4CEY - chains A and B of the 4 polymer chains in the assembly; structure by X-ray diffraction, 2.75 A resolution.

# Chain A
Name: VP1
Source organism: Enterovirus A71
Reference sequence: B2ZUN0 (B2ZUN0_9ENTO); residues 1-297 here correspond to UniProt positions 566-862 (UniProt number = residue number + 565)
Sequence (297 residues; row label = number of the first residue in the row):
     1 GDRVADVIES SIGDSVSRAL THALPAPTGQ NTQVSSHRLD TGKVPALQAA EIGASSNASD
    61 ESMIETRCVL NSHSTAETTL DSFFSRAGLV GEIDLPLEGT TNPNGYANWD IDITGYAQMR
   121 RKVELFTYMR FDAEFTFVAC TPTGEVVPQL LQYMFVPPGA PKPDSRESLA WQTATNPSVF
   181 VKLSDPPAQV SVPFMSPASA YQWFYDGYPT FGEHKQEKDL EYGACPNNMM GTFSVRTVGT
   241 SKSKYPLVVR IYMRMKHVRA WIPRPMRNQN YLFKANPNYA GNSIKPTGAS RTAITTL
Construct notes: conflict E98 (Lys663 in B2ZUN0)
Metal / ion sites: Na+: Q189 (shared with 2 residues of chain C)
Residues lining bound ligands: 906 (1-(2-aminopyridin-4-yl)-3-[(3S)-5-{4-[(E)-(ethoxyimino)methyl]phenoxy}-3-methylpentyl]imidazolidin-2-one): I111, D112, I113, T114, F131, A133, F135, F137, Y153, F155, P177, S178, V179, V190, V192, M195, Y201, Q202, W203, N228, M230, F233, M253, K274
What the authors report for this chain:
  - binding site for 906: D112, I113, F135, F155

# Chain B
Name: VP2
Source organism: Enterovirus A71
Reference sequence: B2ZUN0 (B2ZUN0_9ENTO); residues 1-254 here correspond to UniProt positions 70-323 (UniProt number = residue number + 69)
Sequence (254 residues; each row starts with the number of its first residue):
     1 SPSAEACGYS DRVAQLTIGN STITTQEAAN IIVGYGEWPS YCSDSDATAV DKPTRPDVSV
    61 NRFYTLDTKL WEKSSKGWYW KFPDVLTETG VFGQNAQFHY LYRSGFCIHV QCNASKFHQG
   121 ALLVAVLPEY VIGTVAGGTG TEDTHPPYKQ TQPGADGFEL QHPYVLDAGI PISQLTVCPH
   181 QWINLRTNNC ATIIVPYINA LPFDSALNHC NFGLLVVPIS PLDYDQGATP VIPITITLAP
   241 MCSEFAGLRQ AVTQ
Unresolved in the structure: 1-9

# How chain A and chain B interact
Pairs across the interface (121; chain A residue first):
  S11(A) with Y41(B)
  I12(A) with Y41(B); R55(B); D57(B)
  G13(A) with Y41(B)
  D14(A) with S40(B); Y41(B), hydrogen bond (backbone-backbone)
  S15(A) with S40(B); Y41(B); S43(B)
  S17(A) with E37(B); W38(B); S40(B)
  R18(A) with E37(B); W38(B), hydrogen bond (backbone-backbone)
  A19(A) with G36(B)
  L20(A) with V33(B), hydrophobic; G36(B), hydrogen bond (backbone-backbone)
  A50(A) with W182(B)
  E51(A) with Q181(B); W182(B), hydrogen bond (backbone-backbone); N184(B), hydrogen bond; T187(B), hydrogen bond; N188(B)
  I52(A) with A29(B); N30(B); I32(B); H180(B); Q181(B), hydrogen bond (backbone-side chain)
  G53(A) with H180(B)
  T127(A) with E129(B)
  Y128(A) with E129(B), hydrogen bond; I198(B); N199(B)
  A198(A) with L201(B), hydrophobic
  S199(A) with A200(B), hydrogen bond (backbone-backbone)
  Q202(A) with E129(B), hydrogen bond
  F204(A) with E129(B); V131(B), hydrophobic
  Y205(A) with E129(B); V131(B); N208(B); H209(B)
  D206(A) with K81(B), salt bridge; E129(B), hydrogen bond (backbone-side chain); Y130(B); V131(B); H209(B); C210(B), hydrogen bond (backbone-backbone)
  G207(A) with N208(B)
  Y208(A) with Y148(B); T151(B), hydrogen bond; Q152(B); N208(B), hydrogen bond (backbone-backbone)
  T210(A) with N208(B)
  F211(A) with S205(B); N208(B); Q254(B)
  G212(A) with Q254(B), hydrogen bond (backbone-backbone)
  E213(A) with Q254(B)
  H214(A) with Y148(B)
  D219(A) with H145(B); P146(B); P147(B)
  L220(A) with H145(B)
  Y222(A) with Y130(B); V131(B); I132(B), hydrogen bond (side chain-backbone); P146(B), hydrophobic; T151(B)
  I262(A) with Y35(B); P128(B), hydrophobic
  P263(A) with V177(B)
  R264(A) with P128(B), hydrogen bond (side chain-backbone); E129(B), hydrogen bond (side chain-backbone); V177(B)
  P265(A) with I170(B); P171(B); Q174(B)
  M266(A) with P171(B); Q174(B), hydrogen bond (backbone-side chain)
  R267(A) with A168(B), hydrogen bond (side chain-backbone); G169(B)
  N268(A) with V165(B); G169(B), hydrogen bond (backbone-backbone); I170(B); P171(B)
  Q269(A) with V165(B); G169(B)
  L272(A) with A136(B), hydrophobic; G140(B)
  F273(A) with G140(B); D143(B)
  N276(A) with D143(B), hydrogen bond; H145(B)
  P277(A) with V131(B); G133(B); A168(B)
  N278(A) with G133(B); T134(B), hydrogen bond (side chain-backbone); D143(B), hydrogen bond; T144(B), hydrogen bond (side chain-backbone)
  Y279(A) with T134(B), hydrogen bond (backbone-backbone); V135(B); A136(B); H162(B), hydrogen bond; V165(B), hydrophobic; D167(B); A168(B); G169(B)
  A280(A) with V135(B); G138(B); G140(B)
  G281(A) with V135(B), hydrogen bond (backbone-backbone); G138(B), hydrogen bond (backbone-backbone)
  N282(A) with G138(B), hydrogen bond (backbone-backbone); T139(B)
  I284(A) with H162(B)
  P286(A) with Y164(B)
  T287(A) with Y164(B), hydrogen bond (backbone-side chain); P171(B)
Also at the interface, not in a pair above, chain A (57 interface residues in all): V16, T21, A200, Q216, N227, K285
Also at the interface, not in a pair above, chain B (67 interface residues in all): C42, Y100, L127, E142, L175, C178, L207, R249

# In short
Chain A and chain B form an interface of 57 and 67 residues respectively; the contacts include 31 hydrogen
bonds and 1 salt bridge. Polar pairs include D206(A)-K81(B), E51(A)-N184(B) and E51(A)-T187(B). Bound to chain
A: compound 906. The paper reports a binding site for 906 at D112(A), I113(A) and F135(A) among others.
Chain A is VP1 and chain B is VP2, both from Enterovirus A71; the structure, Crystal structure of human
Enterovirus 71 in complex with the uncoating inhibitor NLD, was determined by X-ray diffraction (same
publication as 4CDQ, 4CDU, 4CDW, 4CDX and 4CEW).
